Entry 5CQ1 (X-ray diffraction, 2.30 A resolution); this record covers chains A and B.

== Chain A (and B) ==
Molecule: 4-alpha-glucanotransferase DPE1, chloroplastic/amyloplastic
From: Arabidopsis thaliana
Notes: EC 2.4.1.25; chain B of this document is another copy of the same molecule, construct and numbering; everything in this record applies to it too
Reference sequence: Q9LV91 (DPE1_ARATH); numbering as in UniProt (aligned over 46-576)
Chain sequence (564 residues; each row starts with the number of its first residue):
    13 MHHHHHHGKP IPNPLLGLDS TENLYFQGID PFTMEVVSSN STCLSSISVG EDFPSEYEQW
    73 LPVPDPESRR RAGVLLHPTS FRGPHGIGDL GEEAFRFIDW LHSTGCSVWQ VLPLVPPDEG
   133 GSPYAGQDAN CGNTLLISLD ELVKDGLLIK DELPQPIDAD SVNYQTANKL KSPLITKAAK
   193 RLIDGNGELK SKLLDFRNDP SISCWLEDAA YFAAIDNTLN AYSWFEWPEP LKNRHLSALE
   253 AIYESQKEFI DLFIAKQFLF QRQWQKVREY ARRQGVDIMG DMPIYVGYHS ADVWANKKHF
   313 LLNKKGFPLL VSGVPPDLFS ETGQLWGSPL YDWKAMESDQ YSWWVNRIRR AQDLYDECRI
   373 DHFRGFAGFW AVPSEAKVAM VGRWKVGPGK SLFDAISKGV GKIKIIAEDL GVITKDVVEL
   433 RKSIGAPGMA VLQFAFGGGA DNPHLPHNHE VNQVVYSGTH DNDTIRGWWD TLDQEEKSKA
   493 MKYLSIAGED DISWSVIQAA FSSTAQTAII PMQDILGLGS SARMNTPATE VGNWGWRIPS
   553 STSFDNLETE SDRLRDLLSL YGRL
Unresolved in the structure: 13-59, 329-331 (chain B: 13-59, 329-334)
Covalent attachments: glycan linked to Asp373
Differences from the reference sequence: initiating methionine (13); expression tag (14-45)
Reported in the primary citation:
  - binding site for beta-D-glucopyranose: Asp373
  - catalytic residues: Asp373, Glu420 (by similarity / conservation)
  - catalytic residues: Asp473 (proposed by the authors, not directly observed)

== Chain A / chain B interface ==
Pairs across the interface - 83 pairs, chain A then chain B:
  Ser60(A) with Val398(B)
  Val61(A) with Trp345(B), hydrophobic; Lys346(B), hydrogen bond (backbone-side chain); Val398(B); Gly399(B)
  Gly62(A) with Lys397(B); Val398(B), hydrogen bond (backbone-backbone)
  Glu63(A) with Lys346(B), salt bridge; Lys397(B); Val398(B), hydrogen bond (backbone-backbone)
  Asp64(A) with Arg395(B); Trp396(B); Lys397(B), salt bridge
  Phe65(A) with Gly380(B); Trp396(B), hydrogen bond (backbone-backbone); Lys397(B); Val398(B), hydrophobic; Asp428(B)
  Tyr69(A) with Arg376(B), hydrogen bond; Gly380(B); Trp396(B), hydrophobic; Thr426(B), hydrogen bond; Asp428(B), hydrogen bond
  Trp72(A) with Thr426(B); Lys427(B), hydrogen bond (backbone-backbone); Asp428(B)
  Leu73(A) with Val424(B), hydrophobic; Ile425(B)
  Pro74(A) with Ile425(B)
  Arg82(A) with His459(B)
  Trp345(A) with Val61(B), hydrophobic
  Lys346(A) with Val61(B)
  Glu349(A) with Val61(B)
  Arg376(A) with Tyr69(B), hydrogen bond
  Ala379(A) with Phe65(B)
  Gly380(A) with Phe65(B); Tyr69(B)
  Arg395(A) with Asp64(B), salt bridge
  Trp396(A) with Asp64(B); Phe65(B), hydrogen bond (backbone-backbone); Tyr69(B), hydrophobic
  Lys397(A) with Gly62(B); Glu63(B); Asp64(B), salt bridge; Phe65(B)
  Val398(A) with Ser60(B); Val61(B); Gly62(B), hydrogen bond (backbone-backbone); Glu63(B), hydrogen bond (backbone-backbone); Phe65(B), hydrophobic
  Gly399(A) with Val61(B)
  Pro400(A) with Val61(B), hydrophobic
  Val424(A) with Leu73(B), hydrophobic
  Ile425(A) with Pro74(B)
  Thr426(A) with Tyr69(B), hydrogen bond; Trp72(B)
  Lys427(A) with Trp72(B), hydrogen bond (backbone-backbone)
  Asp428(A) with Phe65(B); Tyr69(B), hydrogen bond; Trp72(B)
  Ala452(A) with Ser571(B); Leu572(B); Gly574(B)
  Pro458(A) with Thr516(B)
  His459(A) with Arg82(B); Ser514(B); Thr516(B); Leu572(B); Tyr573(B), hydrogen bond (side chain-backbone); Gly574(B)
  Tyr495(A) with Leu572(B), hydrogen bond (side chain-backbone); Tyr573(B), hydrophobic
  Ser514(A) with His459(B)
  Thr516(A) with His459(B); His461(B); Thr516(B)
  Ser571(A) with Ala452(B)
  Leu572(A) with Ala452(B); His459(B); Tyr495(B), hydrogen bond (backbone-side chain)
  Tyr573(A) with His459(B)
  Gly574(A) with Ala452(B); His459(B)
Interface residues without a listed pair, chain A (43 interface residues in all): Glu70, Asn460, His461, Lys494, Ser515
Interface residues without a listed pair, chain B (45 interface residues in all): Glu70, Glu349, Ala379, Pro400, Val430, Pro458, Asn460, Lys494, Gln510, Ser515

== Overview ==
43 residues of chain A face 45 of chain B across their interface; the contacts include 18 hydrogen bonds and 4
salt bridges. Polar pairs include Glu63(A)-Lys346(B), Asp64(A)-Lys397(B) and Arg395(A)-Asp64(B). The paper
reports catalytic residues Asp373(A), Glu420(A) and Asp473(A); a binding site for beta-D-glucopyranose at
Asp373(A).
Chain A and chain B are both 4-alpha-glucanotransferase DPE1, chloroplastic/amyloplastic (Arabidopsis
thaliana); the structure, Disproportionating enzyme 1 from Arabidopsis - cycloamylose soak, was determined by
X-ray diffraction, deposited together with 5CPQ, 5CPS, 5CPT, 5CSU and 5CSY.
